1YBH - chain A; structure by X-ray diffraction, 2.50 A resolution.

== Chain A ==
Molecule: Acetolactate synthase, chloroplast
From: Arabidopsis thaliana
Notes: EC 2.2.1.6
UniProt: P17597 (ILVB_ARATH); numbering as in UniProt (aligned over 86-667)
Chain sequence (590 residues; each row starts with the number of its first residue):
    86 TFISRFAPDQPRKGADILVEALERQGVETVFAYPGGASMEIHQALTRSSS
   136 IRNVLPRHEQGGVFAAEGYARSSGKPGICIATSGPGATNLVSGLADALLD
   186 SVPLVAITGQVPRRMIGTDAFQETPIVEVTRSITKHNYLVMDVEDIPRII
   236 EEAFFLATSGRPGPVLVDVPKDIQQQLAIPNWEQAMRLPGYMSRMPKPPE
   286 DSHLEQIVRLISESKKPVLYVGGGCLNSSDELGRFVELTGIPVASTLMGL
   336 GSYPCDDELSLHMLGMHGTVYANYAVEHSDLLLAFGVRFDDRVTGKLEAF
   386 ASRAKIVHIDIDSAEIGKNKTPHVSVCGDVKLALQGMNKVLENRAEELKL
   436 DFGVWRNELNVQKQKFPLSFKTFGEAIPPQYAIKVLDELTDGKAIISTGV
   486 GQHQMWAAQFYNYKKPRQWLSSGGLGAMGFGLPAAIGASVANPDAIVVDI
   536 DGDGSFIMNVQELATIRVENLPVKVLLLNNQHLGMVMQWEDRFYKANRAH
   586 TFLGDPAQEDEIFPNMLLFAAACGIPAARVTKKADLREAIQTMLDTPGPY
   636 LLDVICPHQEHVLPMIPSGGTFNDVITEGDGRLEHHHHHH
Disordered / not traced: 668-675
Differences from the reference sequence: modified residue (340); expression tag (668-675)
Modified positions: C340 (3-sulfinoalanine; CSD)
Ion coordination: Mg2+: D538, N565, H567 (together with ethyl dihydrogen diphosphate)
Small-molecule neighbours:
  - chlorimuron ethyl (CIE; 2-[[[[(4-chloro-6-methoxy-2-pyrimidinyl)amino]carbonyl]amino]sulfonyl]benzoic acid ethyl ester): G121, A122, M124, S168, Q195, V196, P197, M200, A205, F206, Q207, K256, M351, H352, D376, R377, M570, V571, W574, S653
  - FAD (flavin-adenine dinucleotide): L184, D185, F206, R246, G307, G308, G309, S330, T331, L332, M333, M348, L349, G350, M351, H352, G353, G371, V372, R373, D375, R377, V378, I394, D395, I396, D397, E400, G413, D414, V415, V485, G486, Q489, M490, S507, G508, G509, G511, M570
  - N-cyclohexyltaurine (NHE; 2-[N-cyclohexylamino]ethane sulfonic acid): K220, H221, M226, L241, R272, L273, P274, G275, Y276
  - ethyl dihydrogen diphosphate (P22): V485, G486, Q487, H488, M513, G537, D538, G539, S540, N565, H567, L568, G569, M570, V571, L588
UniProt features mapped onto this chain:
  - binding site (thiamine diphosphate): E144, Q207, Q487, H488, G511 to M513, D538 to S540, N565 to M570
  - binding site (FAD): S186, R246, G308, T331, L332, L349 to H352, G371 to D375, D395, I396, D414, V415, G508, G509
  - binding site ((R)-imazaquin): K220, R246
  - binding site (chlorimuron-ethyl): K256, D376, R377, W574, S653
  - binding site (Mg(2+)): D538, N565, H567
  - modified residue: C340 (Cysteine sulfinic acid (-SO2H))
  - mutagenesis: A122 (A122V: Reduced catalytic activity. Resistant to imidazolinone herbicides but not to sulfonylurea herbicides), M124 (M124E: Reduced catalytic activity. Resistant to imidazolinone herbicides and reduced sensitivity to sulfonylurea herbicides; M124I: No effect on catalytic activity ...), P197 (P197S: In csr1-1/GH50; resistant to sulfonylurea but not to imidazolinone herbicides), R199 (R199A/E: No effect on catalytic activity. Resistant to imidazolinone herbicides but not to sulfonylurea herbicides), W574 (W574L: Increased catalytic activity. Resistant to imidazolinone and sulfonylurea herbicides; W574S: Slightly decreased catalytic activity. Resistant to imidazolinone and sulfonylurea herbicides), S653 (S653A: No effect on catalytic activity or sensitivity to herbicides; S653F: No effect on catalytic activity. Resistant to imidazolinone herbicides and also slightly sulfonylurea-resistant ...)
What the authors report for this chain:
  - binding site for chlorimuron ethyl: A122, P197, W574, S653
  - conformationally variable residues (loop rearrangement): P652 to V660
  - contacts within the chain: D376-R377 (salt bridge)
  - mutagenesis - W574L: decreased binding to both classes of herbicide (citing earlier work)
  - mutagenesis - A122T, S653N: unchanged binding to sulfonylureas (citing earlier work)
  - mutagenesis - A122T, P197L, S653N: decreased binding to imidazolinones (citing earlier work)

== Overview ==
Chain A binds chlorimuron ethyl, N-cyclohexyltaurine, flavin-adenine dinucleotide and ethyl dihydrogen
diphosphate. Curated annotation (UniProt) lists 16 thiamine diphosphate-binding residues, 20 FAD-binding
residues, (R)-imazaquin-binding residues K220 and R246 and 5 chlorimuron-ethyl-binding residues. The paper
reports a binding site for chlorimuron ethyl at A122, P197 and W574 among others; A122T, P197L and S653N
reduce binding to imidazolinones.
Chain A is Acetolactate synthase, chloroplast (Arabidopsis thaliana); the structure, Crystal structure of
Arabidopsis thaliana Acetohydroxyacid synthase In Complex With A Sulfonylurea Herbicide Chlorimuron Ethyl, was
determined by X-ray diffraction (same publication as 1YHY, 1YHZ, 1YI0, 1YI1 and 1Z8N).
